3LUH - chain A; structure by X-ray diffraction, 2.00 A resolution.

Chain A:
Protein: Protein argonaute-2
From: Homo sapiens
Notes: fragment: MID domain
UniProt: Q9UKV8 (AGO2_HUMAN); numbering as in UniProt (aligned over 439-575)
Amino-acid sequence (138 residues; numbered 438 to 575; the number before each row is that of its first residue):
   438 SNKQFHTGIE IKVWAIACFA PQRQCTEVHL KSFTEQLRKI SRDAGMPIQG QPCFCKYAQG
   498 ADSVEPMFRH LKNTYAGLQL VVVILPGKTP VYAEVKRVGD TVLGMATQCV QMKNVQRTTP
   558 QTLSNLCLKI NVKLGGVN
Not modelled in the structure: 438-439, 573-575
Sequence notes: expression tag (438)
Small-molecule neighbours: guanosine-5'-monophosphate (5GP): Tyr-529, Lys-533, Thr-544, Gln-545, Cys-546, Lys-566, Lys-570
UniProt features mapped onto this chain:
  - natural variant: Gly-573 (G573S: In LESKRES)
  - mutagenesis: Phe-470 (F470V: No effect on miRNA-binding or target mRNA cleavage. Abrogates binding to the 7-methylguanosine cap of mRNA and prevents inhibition of translation. Abolishes interaction with TNRC6C ...), Phe-505 (F505V: No effect on miRNA-binding or target mRNA cleavage. Abrogates binding to the 7-methylguanosine cap of mRNA and prevents inhibition of translation and abolishes interaction with TNRC6C ...), Lys-533 (K533A: Impairs RNA cleavage), Gln-545 (Q545A: Impairs RNA cleavage), Lys-570 (K570A: Impairs RNA cleavage)
From the paper describing this entry:
  - specificity-determining residues: Gly-524
  - mutagenesis - K533A, Q545A, K570A: decreased catalytic activity (citing earlier work)

In short:
Ligands of chain A: guanosine-5'-monophosphate. UniProt lists 5 mutagenesis sites. The paper reports that
K533A, Q545A and K570A reduce catalytic activity; the specificity determinant Gly-524.
Chain A is Protein argonaute-2 (Homo sapiens); the structure, Crystal structure of MID domain from hAGO2 in
complex with GMP, was determined by X-ray diffraction, deposited together with 3LUC, 3LUD, 3LUG, 3LUJ and
3LUK.
